5HYS - chains L and B of the 6 polymer chains in the assembly; structure by X-ray diffraction, 2.50 A resolution.

[Chain L (and B)]
Molecule: Uncharacterized protein
From: Homo sapiens
Notes: chain B of this document is another copy of the same molecule, construct and numbering; everything in this record applies to it too
Chain sequence (218 residues; row label = number of the first residue in the row):
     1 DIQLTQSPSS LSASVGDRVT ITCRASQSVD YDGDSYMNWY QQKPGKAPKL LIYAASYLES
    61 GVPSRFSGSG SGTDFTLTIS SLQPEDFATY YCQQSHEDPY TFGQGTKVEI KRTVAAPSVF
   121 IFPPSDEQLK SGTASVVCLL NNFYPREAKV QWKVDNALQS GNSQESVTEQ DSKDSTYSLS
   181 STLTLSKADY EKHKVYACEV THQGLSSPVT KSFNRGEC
Disordered / not traced: 218
Disulfide bonds: C23-C92, C138-C198

[How chain L and chain B interact]
Residue-residue contacts (30):
  T5(L) - D17(B)
  Q6(L) - D17(B)
  S7(L) - D17(B)
  S7(L) - R18(B)  hydrogen bond (side chain-backbone)
  P8(L) - S12(B)
  S9(L) - S12(B)  hydrogen bond (backbone-backbone)
  S9(L) - K111(B)
  S10(L) - L11(B)
  S10(L) - S12(B)  hydrogen bond (backbone-backbone)
  L11(L) - S10(B)
  L11(L) - L11(B)  hydrophobic
  S12(L) - P8(B)
  S12(L) - S9(B)  hydrogen bond (backbone-backbone)
  S12(L) - S10(B)  hydrogen bond (backbone-backbone)
  D17(L) - T5(B)
  D17(L) - Q6(B)
  D17(L) - S7(B)
  R18(L) - S7(B)  hydrogen bond (backbone-side chain)
  R18(L) - T22(B)
  R18(L) - R24(B)
  R18(L) - D74(B)  salt bridge
  T22(L) - R18(B)
  R24(L) - R18(B)
  D74(L) - R18(B)  salt bridge
  K111(L) - S9(B)
  L158(L) - L158(B)
  L158(L) - Q159(B)
  L158(L) - S160(B)
  Q159(L) - L158(B)
  S160(L) - L158(B)
Other interface residues (no listed pair), chain L (19 interface residues in all): A13, T20
Other interface residues (no listed pair), chain B (19 interface residues in all): A13, T20

[Summary]
The chain L/chain B interface involves 19 residues from each chain, with 6 hydrogen bonds and 2 salt bridges.
Among the polar pairs are R18(L)-D74(B), S7(L)-R18(B) and S9(L)-S12(B).
Chain L and chain B are both Uncharacterized protein (Homo sapiens); the structure, Structure of IgE complexed
with omalizumab, was determined by X-ray diffraction.
